PDB entry 5FKT | X-ray diffraction, 1.52 A resolution | chain A

Chain A:
Molecule: Endo-1,4-beta-glucanase/xyloglucanase, GLY74A
Source organism: Cellvibrio japonicus
Notes: EC 3.2.1.-, 3.2.1.151; fragment: catalytic domain, residues 34-765
UniProtKB: B3PKK9 (B3PKK9_CELJU); residues 34-765 here = UniProt positions 34-765
Sequence (733 residues; row label = number of the first residue in the row):
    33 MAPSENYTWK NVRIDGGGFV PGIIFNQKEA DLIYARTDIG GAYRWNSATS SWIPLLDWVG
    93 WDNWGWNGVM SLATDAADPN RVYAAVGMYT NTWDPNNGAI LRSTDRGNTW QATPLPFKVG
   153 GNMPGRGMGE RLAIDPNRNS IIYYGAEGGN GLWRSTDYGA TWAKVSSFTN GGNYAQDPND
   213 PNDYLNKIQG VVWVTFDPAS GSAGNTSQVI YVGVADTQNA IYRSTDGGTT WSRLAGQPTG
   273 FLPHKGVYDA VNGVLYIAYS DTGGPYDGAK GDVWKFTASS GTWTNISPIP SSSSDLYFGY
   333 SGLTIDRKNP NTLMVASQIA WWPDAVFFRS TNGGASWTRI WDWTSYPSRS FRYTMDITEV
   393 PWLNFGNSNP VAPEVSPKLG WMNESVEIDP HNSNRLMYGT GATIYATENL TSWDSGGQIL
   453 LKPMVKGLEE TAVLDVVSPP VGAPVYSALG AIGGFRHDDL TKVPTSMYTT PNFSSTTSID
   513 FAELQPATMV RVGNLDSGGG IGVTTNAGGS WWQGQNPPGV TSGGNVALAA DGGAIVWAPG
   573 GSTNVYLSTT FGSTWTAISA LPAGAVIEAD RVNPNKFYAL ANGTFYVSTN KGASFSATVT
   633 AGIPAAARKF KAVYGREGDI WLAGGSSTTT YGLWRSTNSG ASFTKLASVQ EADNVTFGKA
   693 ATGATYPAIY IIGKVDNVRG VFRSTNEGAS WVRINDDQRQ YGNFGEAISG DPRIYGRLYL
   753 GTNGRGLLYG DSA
Disordered / not traced: 33-34
Sequence notes: expression tag (33); engineered mutation Ala483 (Asp in B3PKK9)
Ion coordination: K+: Gly300, Tyr329, Ile351

Summary:
Gly300, Tyr329 and Ile351 form the K+ site.
Chain A is Endo-1,4-beta-glucanase/xyloglucanase, GLY74A (Cellvibrio japonicus); the structure, Unraveling the
first step of xyloglucan degradation by the soil saprophyte Cellvibrio japonicus through the functional ...,
was determined by X-ray diffraction (same publication as 5FKR, 5FKS and 5FKQ).
